8PH6 - chain A; structure by X-ray diffraction, 1.07 A resolution.

Chain A:
Name: Lysozyme C
Organism: Gallus gallus
Notes: EC 3.2.1.17
UniProt: P00698 (LYSC_CHICK); residues 1-129 here correspond to UniProt positions 19-147 (UniProt number = residue number + 18)
Amino-acid sequence (129 residues; numbered 1 to 129; the number before each row is that of its first residue):
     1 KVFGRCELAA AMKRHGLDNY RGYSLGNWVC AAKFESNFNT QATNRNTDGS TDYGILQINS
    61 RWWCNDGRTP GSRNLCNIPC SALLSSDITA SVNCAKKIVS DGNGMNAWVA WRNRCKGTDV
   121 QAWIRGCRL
UniProt features mapped onto this chain:
  - active site: Glu35, Asp52
  - binding site (substrate): Asp101
Disulfide bonds: Cys6-Cys127, Cys30-Cys115, Cys64-Cys80, Cys76-Cys94

Overview:
Curated annotation (UniProt) lists active-site residues Glu35 and Asp52 and substrate-binding residue Asp101.
Chain A is Lysozyme C (Gallus gallus); the structure, X-ray structure of the adduct formed upon reaction of
Lysozyme with K2[Ru2(DPhF)(CO3)3] in condition B, was determined by X-ray diffraction, deposited together with
8PH5, 8PH7 and 8PH8.
